PDB entry 9ASK | electron microscopy, 3.60 A resolution | chains A and B

== Chain A (and B) ==
Protein: DNA polymerase theta
Source organism: Homo sapiens
Notes: EC 2.7.7.7; chain B of this document is another copy of the same molecule, construct and numbering; everything in this record applies to it too
UniProtKB: O75417 (DPOLQ_HUMAN); residues 1-894 here = UniProt positions 1-894
Sequence (894 residues; each row starts with the number of its first residue):
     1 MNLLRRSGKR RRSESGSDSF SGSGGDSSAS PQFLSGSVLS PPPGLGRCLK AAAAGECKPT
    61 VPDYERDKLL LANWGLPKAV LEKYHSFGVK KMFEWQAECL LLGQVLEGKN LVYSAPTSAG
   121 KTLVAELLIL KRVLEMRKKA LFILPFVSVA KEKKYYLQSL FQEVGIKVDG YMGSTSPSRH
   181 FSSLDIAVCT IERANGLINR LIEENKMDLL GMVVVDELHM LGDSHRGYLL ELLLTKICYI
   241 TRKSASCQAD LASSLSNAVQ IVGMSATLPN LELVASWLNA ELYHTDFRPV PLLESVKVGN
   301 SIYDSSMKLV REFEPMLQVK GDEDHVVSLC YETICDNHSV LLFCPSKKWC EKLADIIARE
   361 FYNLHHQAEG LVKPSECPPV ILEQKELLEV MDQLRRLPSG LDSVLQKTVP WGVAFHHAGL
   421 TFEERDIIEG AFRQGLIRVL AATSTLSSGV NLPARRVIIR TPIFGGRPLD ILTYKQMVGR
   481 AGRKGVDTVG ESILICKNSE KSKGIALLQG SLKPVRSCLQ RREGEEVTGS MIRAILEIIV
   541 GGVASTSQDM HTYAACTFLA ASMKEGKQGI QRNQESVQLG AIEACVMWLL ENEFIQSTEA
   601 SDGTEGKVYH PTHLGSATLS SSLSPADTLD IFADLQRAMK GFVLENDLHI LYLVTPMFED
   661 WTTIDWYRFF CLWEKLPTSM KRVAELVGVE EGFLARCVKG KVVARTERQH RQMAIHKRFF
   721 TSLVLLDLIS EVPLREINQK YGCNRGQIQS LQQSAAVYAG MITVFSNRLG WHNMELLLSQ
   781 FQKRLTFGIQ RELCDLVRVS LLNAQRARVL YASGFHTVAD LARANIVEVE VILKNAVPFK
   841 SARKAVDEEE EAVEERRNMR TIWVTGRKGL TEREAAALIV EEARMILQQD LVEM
Not modelled in the structure: 1-67, 247-255, 320-322, 369-382, 520-526, 564-579, 600-606, 702-708, 839-858, 892-894
Curated features (UniProtKB/Swiss-Prot):
  - motif: D216 to H219 (DEAH box)
  - binding site (ATP): Q96, A115 to T122
  - mutagenesis: K121 (K121M: Abolished ATPase activity)
From the paper describing this entry:
  - conformationally variable residues (order/disorder transition): F839 to N858

== How chain A and chain B interact ==
Residue-residue contacts (35; chain A residue first):
  M639(A) with F642(B); V643(B); E645(B)
  K640(A) with R682(B), hydrogen bond (backbone-side chain)
  G641(A) with F642(B)
  F642(A) with K640(B); G641(B); F642(B), hydrogen bond (backbone-backbone); L644(B), hydrophobic
  V643(A) with M639(B); K640(B)
  L644(A) with M639(B); F642(B), hydrophobic; N773(B), hydrogen bond (backbone-side chain); M774(B); L777(B), hydrophobic
  E645(A) with M639(B); K640(B)
  D647(A) with N773(B)
  I650(A) with N773(B)
  H772(A) with R791(B)
  N773(A) with L644(B), hydrogen bond (side chain-backbone); D647(B), hydrogen bond; I650(B); L777(B); R791(B)
  M774(A) with L644(B), hydrophobic
  L776(A) with L776(B); Q780(B)
  L777(A) with L644(B), hydrophobic; L777(B), hydrophobic
  Q780(A) with L776(B)
  R791(A) with H772(B); N773(B)
  L891(A) with L891(B), hydrophobic
Other interface residues (no listed pair), chain A (21 interface residues in all): A638, N646, R682, L686
Other interface residues (no listed pair), chain B (22 interface residues in all): A638, N646, S679, L686

== Summary ==
The interface between chain A and chain B involves 21 residues on one side and 22 on the other, with 5
hydrogen bonds. Among the polar pairs are K640(A)-R682(B), L644(A)-N773(B) and N773(A)-D647(B). UniProt lists
9 ATP-binding residues and one mutagenesis site on chain A. The paper reports conformational variability at
F839(A).
Chain A and chain B are both DNA polymerase theta (Homo sapiens); the structure, Human DNA polymerase theta
helicase domain dimer, apo-form, was determined by electron microscopy (same publication as 8W0A, 9ASJ, 9ASL
and 9C5Q).
